5Q1D - chains A and B; structure by X-ray diffraction, 1.89 A resolution.

== Chain A ==
Protein: Bile acid receptor
From: Homo sapiens
Reference sequence: Q96RI1 (NR1H4_HUMAN); residues 248-476 here correspond to UniProt positions 258-486 (UniProt number = residue number + 10)
Amino-acid sequence (233 residues; numbered 244 to 476; the number before each row is that of its first residue):
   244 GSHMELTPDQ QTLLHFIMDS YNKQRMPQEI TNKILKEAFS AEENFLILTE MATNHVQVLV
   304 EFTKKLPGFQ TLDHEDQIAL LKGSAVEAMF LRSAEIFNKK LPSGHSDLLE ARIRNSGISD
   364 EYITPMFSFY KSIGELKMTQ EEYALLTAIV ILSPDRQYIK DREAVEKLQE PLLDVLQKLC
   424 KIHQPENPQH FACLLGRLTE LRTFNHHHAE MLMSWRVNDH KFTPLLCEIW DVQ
Unresolved in the structure: 244-246
Differences from the reference sequence: expression tag (244-247); conflict Ala281 (Glu291 in Q96RI1), Ala354 (Glu364 in Q96RI1)
Small-molecule neighbours: 9ND ((2S)-2-[2-(4-chlorophenyl)-5,6-difluoro-1H-benzimidazol-1-yl]-2-cyclohexyl-N-phenylacetamide): Ile273, Thr274, Ile277, Asn287, Ile290, Leu291, Met294, Ala295, His298, Met332, Phe333, Arg335, Ser336, Ile339, Phe340, Leu352, Ile356, Ser359, Ile361, Met369, Tyr373, His451, Met454, Leu455, Trp458
UniProt features mapped onto this chain:
  - binding site (chenodeoxycholate): Arg335, Tyr365, Tyr373, His451
  - modified residue: Thr446 (Phosphothreonine)
  - cross-link: Lys279 (Glycyl lysine isopeptide (Lys-Gly) (interchain with G-Cter in SUMO1))

== Chain B ==
Protein: Coactivator peptide src-1 HD3
Reference sequence: A8K1V4 (A8K1V4_HUMAN); numbering as in UniProt (aligned over 744-757)
Amino-acid sequence (14 residues; numbered 744 to 757; the number before each row is that of its first residue):
   744 KDHQLLRYLL DKDE
Unresolved in the structure: 755-757

== Chain A / chain B interface ==
Pairs across the interface - 17 pairs, chain A then chain B:
  Val303(A) with Leu752(B), hydrophobic
  Lys307(A) with Leu752(B), hydrogen bond (side chain-backbone); Leu753(B)
  Phe312(A) with Leu753(B), hydrophobic
  Glu318(A) with Arg750(B), salt bridge
  Ile321(A) with Arg750(B); Leu753(B), hydrophobic
  Leu324(A) with Leu753(B), hydrophobic
  Lys325(A) with His746(B)
  Pro467(A) with Leu748(B)
  Leu468(A) with Leu748(B); Leu752(B), hydrophobic
  Glu471(A) with His746(B); Gln747(B), hydrogen bond (side chain-backbone); Leu748(B), hydrogen bond (side chain-backbone); Leu749(B), hydrogen bond (side chain-backbone)
  Ile472(A) with Leu749(B), hydrophobic
Interface residues without a listed pair, chain A (14 interface residues in all): Glu304, His317, Gln320
Interface residues without a listed pair, chain B (8 interface residues in all): Asp754

== Summary ==
The interface between chain A and chain B involves 14 residues on one side and 8 on the other, with 4 hydrogen
bonds and 1 salt bridge. Polar pairs include Glu318(A)-Arg750(B), Lys307(A)-Leu752(B) and Glu471(A)-Gln747(B).
Ligands of chain A: compound 9ND.
Chain A is Bile acid receptor (Homo sapiens) and chain B is Coactivator peptide src-1 HD3; the structure,
Ligand binding to FARNESOID-X-RECEPTOR, was determined by X-ray diffraction (same publication as 5Q0I, 5Q0J,
5Q0K, 5Q0L, 5Q0M, 5Q0N and 30 further entries).
